3AVU - chains A and G of the 3 polymer chains in the assembly; structure by X-ray diffraction, 2.91 A resolution.

# Chain A
Protein: Elongation factor Ts, Elongation factor Tu, LINKER, Q beta replicase
From: Escherichia coli O157:H7
UniProt: chimeric construct of P0A6P3, P0A6N3, Q8LTE0: residues 1-283 from P0A6P3 (EFTS_ECO57) positions 1-283 (same numbers); residues 285-678 from P0A6N3 positions 1-394 (UniProt number = residue number - 284); residues 695-1283 from Q8LTE0 positions 1-589 (UniProt number = residue number - 694)
Sequence (1289 residues; row label = number of the first residue in the row):
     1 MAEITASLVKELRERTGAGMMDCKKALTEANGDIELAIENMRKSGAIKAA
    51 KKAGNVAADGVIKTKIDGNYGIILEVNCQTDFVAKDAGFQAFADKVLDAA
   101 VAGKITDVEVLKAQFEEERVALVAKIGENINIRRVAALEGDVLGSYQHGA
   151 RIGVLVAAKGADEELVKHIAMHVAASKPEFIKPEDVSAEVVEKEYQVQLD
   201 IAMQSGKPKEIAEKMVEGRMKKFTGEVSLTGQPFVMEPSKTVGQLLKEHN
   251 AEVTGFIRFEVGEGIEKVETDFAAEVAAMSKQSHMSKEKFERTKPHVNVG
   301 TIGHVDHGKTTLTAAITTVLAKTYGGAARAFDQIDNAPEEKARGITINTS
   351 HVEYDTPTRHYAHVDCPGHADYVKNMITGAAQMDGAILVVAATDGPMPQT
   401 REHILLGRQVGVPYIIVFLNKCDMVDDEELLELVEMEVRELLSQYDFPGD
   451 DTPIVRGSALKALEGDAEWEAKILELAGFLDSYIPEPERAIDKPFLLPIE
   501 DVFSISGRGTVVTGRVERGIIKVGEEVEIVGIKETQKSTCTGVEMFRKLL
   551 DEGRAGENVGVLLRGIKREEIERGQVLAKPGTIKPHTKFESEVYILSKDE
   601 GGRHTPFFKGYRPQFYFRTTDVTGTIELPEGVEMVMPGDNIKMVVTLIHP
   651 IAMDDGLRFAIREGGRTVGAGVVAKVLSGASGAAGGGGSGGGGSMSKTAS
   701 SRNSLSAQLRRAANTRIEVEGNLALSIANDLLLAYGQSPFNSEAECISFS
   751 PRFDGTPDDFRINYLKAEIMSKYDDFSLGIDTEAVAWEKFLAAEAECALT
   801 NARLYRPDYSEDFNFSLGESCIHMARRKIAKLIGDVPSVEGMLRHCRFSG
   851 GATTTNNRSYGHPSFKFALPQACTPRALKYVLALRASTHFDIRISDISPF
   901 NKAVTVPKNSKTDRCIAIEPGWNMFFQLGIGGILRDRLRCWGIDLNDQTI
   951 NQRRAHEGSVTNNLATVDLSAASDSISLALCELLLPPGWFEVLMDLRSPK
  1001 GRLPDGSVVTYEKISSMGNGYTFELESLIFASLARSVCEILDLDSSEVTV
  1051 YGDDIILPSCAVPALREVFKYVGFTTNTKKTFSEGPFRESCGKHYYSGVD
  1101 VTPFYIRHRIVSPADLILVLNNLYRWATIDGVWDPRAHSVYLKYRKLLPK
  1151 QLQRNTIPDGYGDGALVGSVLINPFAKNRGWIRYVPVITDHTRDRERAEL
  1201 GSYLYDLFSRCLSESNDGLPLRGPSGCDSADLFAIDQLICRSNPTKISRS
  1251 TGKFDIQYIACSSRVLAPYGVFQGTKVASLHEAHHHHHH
Not modelled in the structure: 1, 287-289, 327-347, 681-699, 1217-1233, 1265-1289
Sequence notes: linker (284); expression tag (1284-1289)
UniProt features mapped onto this chain:
  - region: Thr-80 to Val-83 (Involved in Mg(2+) ion dislocation from EF-Tu)
Metal / ion sites: Ca2+ site 1: Asp-968, Leu-969; Ca2+ site 2: Glu-1089 (shared with A2007(G) of chain G)

# Chain G
Molecule: 7-nt RNA strand
Sequence (7 nucleotides; each row starts with the number of its first residue):
  2001 GGGUCCA
Metal / ion sites: Ca2+: A2007 (shared with Glu-1089(A) of chain A)

# Interface between chain A and chain G
Pairs across the interface (25):
  Arg-914(A) / A2007(G)  hydrogen bond to the base
  Gln-948(A) / C2005(G)  hydrogen bond to the sugar
  Asp-968(A) / A2007(G)  phosphate contact
  Leu-969(A) / A2007(G)  phosphate contact
  Ser-970(A) / A2007(G)  phosphate contact
  Ala-972(A) / A2007(G)  hydrogen bond to the phosphate
  Ser-973(A) / A2007(G)  sugar contact
  Met-1017(A) / A2007(G)  base contact
  Phe-1023(A) / C2006(G)  base contact
  Glu-1026(A) / A2007(G)  hydrogen bond to the sugar
  Tyr-1051(A) / C2006(G)  hydrogen bond to the sugar
  Gly-1052(A) / C2006(G)  sugar contact
  Asp-1053(A) / C2006(G)  hydrogen bond to the sugar
  Asp-1053(A) / A2007(G)  phosphate contact
  Asp-1054(A) / C2006(G)  sugar contact
  Glu-1089(A) / C2006(G)  phosphate contact
  Cys-1091(A) / C2005(G)  phosphate contact
  Cys-1091(A) / C2006(G)  sugar contact
  Gly-1092(A) / C2005(G)  hydrogen bond to the phosphate
  Gly-1092(A) / C2006(G)  hydrogen bond to the phosphate
  Arg-1107(A) / U2004(G)  salt bridge to the phosphate
  Arg-1107(A) / C2005(G)  salt bridge to the phosphate
  Asp-1163(A) / G2003(G)  sugar contact
  Asp-1190(A) / G2001(G)  sugar contact
  Asp-1190(A) / G2002(G)  sugar contact
Interface residues without a listed pair, chain A (26 interface residues in all): Ile-916, Ala-971, Tyr-1105, Leu-1118, Asn-1122, Ser-1250

# Summary
The interface between chain A and chain G involves 26 residues on one side and 7 on the other; the contacts
include 8 hydrogen bonds and 2 salt bridges. Polar pairs include Arg-914(A)/A2007(G), Gln-948(A)/C2005(G) and
Glu-1026(A)/A2007(G).
Chain A is Elongation factor Ts, Elongation factor Tu, LINKER, Q beta replicase (Escherichia coli O157:H7) and
chain G is a 7-nt RNA strand; the structure, Structure of viral RNA polymerase complex 2, was determined by
X-ray diffraction together with 3AVT, 3AVV, 3AVW, 3AVX and 3AVY from the same study.
